7U0J - chains E and I of the 12 polymer chains in the assembly; structure by electron microscopy, 2.70 A resolution.

[Chain E]
Protein: Histone H3.1
From: Homo sapiens
UniProt: P68431 (H31_HUMAN); residues 0-135 here correspond to UniProt positions 1-136 (UniProt number = residue number + 1)
Sequence (136 residues; row label = number of the first residue in the row; numbering starts at 0):
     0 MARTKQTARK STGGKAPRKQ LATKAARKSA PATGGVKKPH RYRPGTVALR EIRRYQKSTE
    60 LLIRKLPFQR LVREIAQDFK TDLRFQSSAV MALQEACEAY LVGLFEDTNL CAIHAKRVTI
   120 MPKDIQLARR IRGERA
Not modelled in the structure: 0-37, 135
UniProt features mapped onto this chain:
  - modified residue: Arg-2 (Asymmetric dimethylarginine), Thr-3 (Phosphothreonine), Lys-4 (Allysine), Gln-5 (5-glutamyl dopamine), Thr-6 (Phosphothreonine), Arg-8 (Citrulline), Lys-9 (N6,N6,N6-trimethyllysine), Ser-10 (ADP-ribosylserine), Thr-11 (Phosphothreonine), Lys-14 (N6-(2-hydroxyisobutyryl)lysine), Arg-17 (Asymmetric dimethylarginine), Lys-18 (N6-(2-hydroxyisobutyryl)lysine), Lys-23 (N6-(2-hydroxyisobutyryl)lysine), Arg-26 (Citrulline), Lys-27 (N6,N6,N6-trimethyllysine), Ser-28 (ADP-ribosylserine), Lys-36 (N6,N6,N6-trimethyllysine), Lys-37 (N6-methyllysine), Tyr-41 (Phosphotyrosine), Lys-56 (N6,N6,N6-trimethyllysine) and 8 more in UniProt
  - lipidation: Lys-18 (N6-decanoyllysine)

[Chain I]
Molecule: 162-nt DNA strand
Sequence (162 nucleotides; row label = number of the first residue in the row):
     1 AGTGGTATTA ACATATCCTC AGTGGTGAGT ATTAACATGG AACTTACTCC AACAATACAG
    61 ATGCTGAATA AATGTAGTCT AAGTGAAGGA AGAAGGAAAG GTGGGAGCTG CCATCACTCA
   121 GAATTGTCCA GCAGGGATTG TGCAAGCTTG TGAATAAAGA CA
Not modelled in the structure: 1-10, 160-162

[Interface between chain E and chain I]
Contacting residue pairs (20; chain E residue first):
  His-39(E) / DC17(I)  phosphate contact
  Arg-40(E) / DG92(I)  base contact
  Arg-40(E) / DA93(I)  hydrogen bond to the base
  Arg-40(E) / DA94(I)  sugar contact
  Tyr-41(E) / DC17(I)  hydrogen bond to the base
  Tyr-41(E) / DA93(I)  sugar contact
  Tyr-41(E) / DA94(I)  hydrogen bond to the phosphate
  Pro-43(E) / DG92(I)  phosphate contact
  Gly-44(E) / DA93(I)  hydrogen bond to the phosphate
  Val-46(E) / DA93(I)  phosphate contact
  Ala-47(E) / DA93(I)  hydrogen bond to the phosphate
  Arg-49(E) / DC18(I)  phosphate contact
  Arg-49(E) / DT19(I)  phosphate contact
  Arg-63(E) / DG101(I)  phosphate contact
  Arg-63(E) / DT102(I)  phosphate contact
  Lys-64(E) / DT102(I)  hydrogen bond to the phosphate
  Leu-65(E) / DG101(I)  phosphate contact
  Leu-65(E) / DT102(I)  hydrogen bond to the phosphate
  Pro-66(E) / DG101(I)  phosphate contact
  Arg-69(E) / DG101(I)  salt bridge to the phosphate
Other interface residues (no listed pair), chain E (18 interface residues in all): Arg-42, Thr-45, Lys-56, Arg-83, Lys-115
Other interface residues (no listed pair), chain I (13 interface residues in all): DC20, DA82, DG83, DG110, DC111

[Summary]
Chain E and chain I form an interface of 18 and 13 residues respectively, with 7 hydrogen bonds and 1 salt
bridge. Among the polar pairs are Arg-40(E)/DA93(I), Tyr-41(E)/DC17(I) and Tyr-41(E)/DA94(I).
Here chain E is Histone H3.1 (Homo sapiens) and chain I is a 162-nt DNA strand. Entry 7U0J (Structure of 162bp
LIN28b nucleosome) was determined by electron microscopy together with 7U0G, 7U0I, 8DK5, 8SPS and 8SPU from
the same study.
